8OUF - chains B and C of the 10 polymer chains in the assembly; structure by electron microscopy, 3.10 A resolution.

Chain B:
Molecule: Human telomerase RNA
Source organism: Homo sapiens
Sequence (451 nucleotides; each row starts with the number of its first residue):
     1 GGGUUGCGGAGGGUGGGCCUGGGAGGGGUGGUGGCCAUUUUUUGUCUAAC
    51 CCUAACUGAGAAGGGCGUAGGCGCCGUGCUUUUGCUCCCCGCGCGCUGUU
   101 UUUCUCGCUGACUUUCAGCGGGCGGAAAAGCCUCGGCCUGCCGCCUUCCA
   151 CCGUUCAUUCUAGAGCAAACAAAAAAUGUCAGCUGCUGGCCCGUUCGCCC
   201 CUCCCGGGGACCUGCGGCGGGUCGCCUGCCCAGCCCCCGAACCCCGCCUG
   251 GAGGCCGCGGUCGGCCCGGGGCUUCUCCGGAGGCACCCACUGCCACCGCG
   301 AAGAGUUGGGCUCUGUCAGCCGCGGGUCUCUCGGGGGCGAGGGCGAGGUU
   351 CAGGCCUUUCAGGCCGCAGGAAGAGGAACGGAGCGAGUCCCCGCGCGCGG
   401 CGCGAUUCCCUGAGCUGUGGGACGUGCACCCAGGACUCGGCUCACACAUG
   451 C
Unresolved in the structure: 1-210, 219-361, 391-395, 398, 405-406, 427-428, 439, 451
Reported in the primary citation:
  - mutagenesis - G450A, G450C, G450U: decreased catalytic activity

Chain C:
Protein: H/ACA ribonucleoprotein complex subunit DKC1
Source organism: Homo sapiens
UniProtKB: O60832 (DKC1_HUMAN); numbering as in UniProt (aligned over 1-514)
Chain sequence (514 residues; numbered 1 to 514; the number before each row is that of its first residue):
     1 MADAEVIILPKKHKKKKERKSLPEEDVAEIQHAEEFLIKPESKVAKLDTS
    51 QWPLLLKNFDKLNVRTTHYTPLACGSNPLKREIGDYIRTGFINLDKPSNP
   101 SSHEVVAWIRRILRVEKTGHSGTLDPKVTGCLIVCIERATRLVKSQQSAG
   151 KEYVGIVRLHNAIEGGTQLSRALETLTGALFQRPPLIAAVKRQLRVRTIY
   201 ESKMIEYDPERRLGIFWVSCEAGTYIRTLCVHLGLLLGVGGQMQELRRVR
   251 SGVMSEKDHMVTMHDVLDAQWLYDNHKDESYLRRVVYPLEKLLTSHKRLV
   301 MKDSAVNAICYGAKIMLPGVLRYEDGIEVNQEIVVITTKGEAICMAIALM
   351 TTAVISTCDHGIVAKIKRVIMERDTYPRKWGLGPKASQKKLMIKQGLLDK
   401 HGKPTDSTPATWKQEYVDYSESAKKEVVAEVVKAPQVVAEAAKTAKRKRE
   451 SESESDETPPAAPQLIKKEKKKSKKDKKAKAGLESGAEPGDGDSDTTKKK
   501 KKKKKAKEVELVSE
Unresolved in the structure: 1-22, 187-191, 422-514
Swiss-Prot annotation at these positions:
  - region: Ala-2 to Ser-21 (Nucleolar localization)
  - active site: Asp-125 (Nucleophile)
  - modified residue: Ala-2 (N-acetylalanine), Ser-21 (Phosphoserine), Ser-387 (Phosphoserine), Ser-451 (Phosphoserine), Ser-453 (Phosphoserine), Ser-455 (Phosphoserine), Thr-458 (Phosphothreonine), Ser-485 (Phosphoserine), Ser-494 (Phosphoserine), Ser-513 (Phosphoserine)
  - cross-link (Glycyl lysine isopeptide (Lys-Gly)): Lys-20 (interchain with G-Cter in SUMO2), Lys-39 (interchain with G-Cter in SUMO2), Lys-43 (interchain with G-Cter in SUMO2), Lys-191 (interchain with G-Cter in SUMO2), Lys-394 (interchain with G-Cter in SUMO2), Lys-413 (interchain with G-Cter in SUMO1), Lys-424 (interchain with G-Cter in SUMO2), Lys-433 (interchain with G-Cter in SUMO2), Lys-467 (interchain with G-Cter in SUMO2)
  - natural variant: Ala-2 (A2V: In DKCX), Phe-36 (F36V: In DKCX), Leu-37 (deletion: In DKCX), Ile-38 (I38T: In HHS), Lys-39 (K39E: In DKCX), Pro-40 (P40R: In DKCX), Glu-41 (E41K: In DKCX), Thr-49 (T49M: In HHS), Leu-54 (L54V: In DKCX), Leu-56 (L56S: In DKCX), Arg-65 (R65T: In DKCX), Thr-66 (T66A: In DKCX), 10 further natural variant entries in UniProt
  - mutagenesis: Ala-353 (A353R: Increases interaction with SHQ1)
Reported in the primary citation:
  - disease-associated variants - Q31E, Q31K, H68Q, H68R, H68Y (citing earlier work)
  - catalytic residues: Asp-125 (citing earlier work)
  - disease-associated variants - F36V (proposed by the authors, not directly observed)
  - mutagenesis - T66A/T67A/H68A, H68A: decreased binding to Human telomerase RNA (chain B)

How chain B and chain C interact:
Pairs across the interface (63):
  C212(B) / Gly-312(C)  hydrogen bond to the sugar
  U213(B) / Cys-310(C)  sugar contact
  U213(B) / Tyr-311(C)  sugar contact
  U213(B) / Gly-312(C)  sugar contact
  U213(B) / Ile-366(C)  sugar contact
  U213(B) / Val-369(C)  phosphate contact
  U213(B) / Arg-373(C)  hydrogen bond to the base
  G214(B) / Arg-141(C)  phosphate contact
  G214(B) / Arg-368(C)  salt bridge to the phosphate
  G214(B) / Val-369(C)  hydrogen bond to the phosphate
  G214(B) / Arg-373(C)  hydrogen bond to the sugar
  C215(B) / Lys-117(C)  phosphate contact
  C215(B) / Arg-141(C)  salt bridge to the phosphate
  C215(B) / Arg-368(C)  salt bridge to the phosphate
  G216(B) / Lys-117(C)  salt bridge to the phosphate
  G369(B) / Tyr-311(C)  hydrogen bond to the base
  G369(B) / Arg-373(C)  hydrogen bond to the sugar
  G370(B) / Tyr-311(C)  sugar contact
  G370(B) / Arg-378(C)  salt bridge to the phosphate
  G370(B) / Trp-380(C)  phosphate contact
  A371(B) / Trp-380(C)  hydrogen bond to the phosphate
  A372(B) / Ala-308(C)  base contact
  A372(B) / Tyr-311(C)  hydrogen bond to the base
  A372(B) / Gly-312(C)  base contact
  A372(B) / Ala-313(C)  sugar contact
  A372(B) / Met-316(C)  sugar contact
  A372(B) / Trp-380(C)  sugar contact
  G373(B) / Met-316(C)  base contact
  G373(B) / Pro-318(C)  sugar contact
  G373(B) / Trp-380(C)  phosphate contact
  G373(B) / Gly-381(C)  hydrogen bond to the phosphate
  G373(B) / Lys-385(C)  sugar contact
  G373(B) / Ala-386(C)  phosphate contact
  G373(B) / Tyr-416(C)  hydrogen bond to the base
  G373(B) / Val-417(C)  hydrogen bond to the base
  G373(B) / Asp-418(C)  base contact
  G373(B) / Tyr-419(C)  hydrogen bond to the base
  A374(B) / Lys-302(C)  sugar contact
  A374(B) / Ser-304(C)  hydrogen bond to the phosphate
  A374(B) / Ala-305(C)  base contact
  A374(B) / Ala-308(C)  base contact
  A374(B) / Ala-313(C)  base contact
  A374(B) / Lys-314(C)  hydrogen bond to the base
  A374(B) / Met-316(C)  base contact
  A374(B) / Pro-318(C)  sugar contact
  A374(B) / Gly-319(C)  hydrogen bond to the base
  A374(B) / Trp-380(C)  base contact
  A374(B) / Gly-383(C)  phosphate contact
  A374(B) / Pro-384(C)  phosphate contact
  A374(B) / Lys-385(C)  hydrogen bond to the phosphate
  A374(B) / Ala-386(C)  phosphate contact
  G375(B) / Lys-302(C)  salt bridge to the phosphate
  G375(B) / Ser-304(C)  hydrogen bond to the phosphate
  G375(B) / Lys-379(C)  hydrogen bond to the base
  G375(B) / Leu-382(C)  sugar contact
  G375(B) / Gly-383(C)  sugar contact
  G376(B) / His-68(C)  salt bridge to the phosphate
  G376(B) / Thr-70(C)  base contact
  G376(B) / Leu-72(C)  base contact
  G376(B) / Lys-379(C)  hydrogen bond to the base
  A377(B) / His-68(C)  salt bridge to the phosphate
  G450(B) / Glu-41(C)  base contact
  G450(B) / Ser-42(C)  base contact
Other interface residues (no listed pair), chain C (41 interface residues in all): Met-301, Ile-309, Ile-315, Lys-367, Ser-420

Overview:
The interface between chain B and chain C involves 15 residues on one side and 41 on the other, with 19
hydrogen bonds and 8 salt bridges. Polar pairs include U213(B)/Arg-373(C), G369(B)/Tyr-311(C) and
A372(B)/Tyr-311(C). From the paper: the catalytic residue Asp-125(C); G450A, G450C and G450U of chain B reduce
catalytic activity; 5 substitutions were tested in all.
Here chain B is Human telomerase RNA and chain C is H/ACA ribonucleoprotein complex subunit DKC1, both from
Homo sapiens. Entry 8OUF (The H/ACA RNP lobe of human telomerase with the dyskerin thumb loop in an open
conformation) was determined by electron microscopy, deposited together with 8OUE.
